Entry 4UOO (X-ray diffraction, 3.00 A resolution); this record covers chain A.

Chain A:
Molecule: Lipoteichoic acid synthase
From: Listeria monocytogenes
Notes: EC 2.7.8.-; fragment: extracellular catalytic domain, residues 226-653
UniProt: Q8Y8H6 (Q8Y8H6_LISMO); numbering as in UniProt (aligned over 226-653)
Chain sequence (459 residues; each row starts with the number of its first residue):
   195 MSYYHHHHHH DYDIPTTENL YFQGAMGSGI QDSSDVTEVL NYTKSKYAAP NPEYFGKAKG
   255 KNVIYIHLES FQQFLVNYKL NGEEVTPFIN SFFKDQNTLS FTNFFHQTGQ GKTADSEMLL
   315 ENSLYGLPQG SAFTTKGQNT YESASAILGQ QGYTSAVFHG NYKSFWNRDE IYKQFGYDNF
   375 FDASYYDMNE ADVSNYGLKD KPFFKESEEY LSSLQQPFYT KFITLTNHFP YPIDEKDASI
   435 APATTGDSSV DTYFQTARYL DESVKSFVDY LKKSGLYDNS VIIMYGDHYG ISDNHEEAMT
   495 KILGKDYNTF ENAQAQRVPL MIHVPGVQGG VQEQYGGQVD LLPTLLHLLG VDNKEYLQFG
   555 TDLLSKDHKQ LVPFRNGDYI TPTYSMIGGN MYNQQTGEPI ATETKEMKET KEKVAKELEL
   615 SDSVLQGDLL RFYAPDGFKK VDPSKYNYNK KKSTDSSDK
Not modelled in the structure: 195-229, 645-653
Differences from the reference sequence: expression tag (195-225)
Modified positions: Thr307 (phosphothreonine; TPO)
Bound ions: Mg2+: Glu263, Thr307, Asp481, His482
What the authors report for this chain:
  - contacts within the chain: Lys306-Tyr483 (hydrogen bond)
  - post-translational modification sites: Thr307
  - catalytic residues: Thr307 (proposed by the authors, not directly observed)
  - mutagenesis - T307A, S486A/N488A/H489A: abolished catalytic activity
  - mutagenesis - S486A, N488A: decreased catalytic activity on PG
  - mutagenesis - S486A/N488A/H489A: decreased catalytic activity
  - mutagenesis - S486A, H489A: decreased catalytic activity on LTA polymerization
  - mutagenesis - N488A: unchanged catalytic activity on LTA polymerization
  - mutagenesis - T307A: decreased growth
  - specificity-determining residues: Ser486

In short:
The Mg2+ site is built by Glu263, Thr307, Asp481 and His482. The paper reports the catalytic residue Thr307;
T307A and S486A/N488A/H489A abolish catalytic activity; 5 substitutions were tested in all.
Chain A is Lipoteichoic acid synthase (Listeria monocytogenes); the structure, Structure of lipoteichoic acid
synthase LtaS from Listeria monocytogenes, was determined by X-ray diffraction (same publication as 4UOP and
4UOR).
